6PMI - chains F and 2 of the 9 polymer chains in the assembly; structure by electron microscopy, 3.86 A resolution.

Chain F:
Protein: RNA polymerase sigma factor FliA
From: Escherichia coli (strain K12)
Reference sequence: P0AEM6 (FLIA_ECOLI); residues 1-239 here = UniProt positions 1-239
Chain sequence (247 residues; numbered 1 to 247; the number before each row is that of its first residue):
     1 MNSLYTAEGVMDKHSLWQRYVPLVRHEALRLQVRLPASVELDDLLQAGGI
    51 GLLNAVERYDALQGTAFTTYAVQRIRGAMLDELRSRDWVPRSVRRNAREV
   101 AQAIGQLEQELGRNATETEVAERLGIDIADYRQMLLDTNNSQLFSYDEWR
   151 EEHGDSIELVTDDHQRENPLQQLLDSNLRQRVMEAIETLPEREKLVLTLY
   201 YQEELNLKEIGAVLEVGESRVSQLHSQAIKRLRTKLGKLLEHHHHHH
Not modelled in the structure: 1, 241-247
Construct notes: expression tag (240-247)
Curated features (UniProtKB/Swiss-Prot):
  - DNA-binding region: Leu207 to Ser226 (H-T-H motif)
  - motif: Asp43 to Gln46 (Interaction with polymerase core subunit RpoC)
From the paper describing this entry:
  - binding site for Synthetic template strand DNA (chain 2): Arg34, Arg84, Arg94, Arg95, Arg98, Lys208
  - binding site for Synthetic nontemplate strand DNA: His26, Arg58, Gln63, Thr69, Gln73, Arg74, Arg220
  - mutagenesis - K208A/R220A: decreased catalytic activity

Chain 2:
Molecule: Synthetic template strand DNA
Sequence (54 nucleotides; row label = number of the first residue in the row):
     1 CGCCGCAAACAAGTTGTAGAGCTTATCGGCAAGGAGGAAGGAAACTTTAT
    51 TGCT

Chain F / chain 2 interface:
Pairs across the interface (35):
  Val33(F) - DT23(2)  base contact
  Val33(F) - DT24(2)  base contact
  Arg34(F) - DT24(2)  base contact
  Arg34(F) - DA25(2)  hydrogen bond to the phosphate
  Arg34(F) - DT26(2)  hydrogen bond to the sugar
  Leu35(F) - DA25(2)  base contact
  Leu35(F) - DT26(2)  base contact
  Gly77(F) - DC27(2)  base contact
  Leu80(F) - DC27(2)  base contact
  Leu83(F) - DT26(2)  base contact
  Arg84(F) - DT26(2)  sugar contact
  Arg84(F) - DC27(2)  hydrogen bond to the phosphate
  Arg91(F) - DG28(2)  base contact
  Arg91(F) - DG29(2)  base contact
  Arg94(F) - DT26(2)  hydrogen bond to the base
  Arg95(F) - DC27(2)  salt bridge to the phosphate
  Arg95(F) - DG28(2)  salt bridge to the phosphate
  Arg98(F) - DT26(2)  salt bridge to the phosphate
  Gln142(F) - DC22(2)  hydrogen bond to the base
  Leu143(F) - DG21(2)  base contact
  Glu148(F) - DA20(2)  hydrogen bond to the base
  Trp149(F) - DA18(2)  hydrogen bond to the base
  Trp149(F) - DG19(2)  hydrogen bond to the base
  Trp149(F) - DA20(2)  base contact
  Arg150(F) - DA18(2)  base contact
  Arg150(F) - DG19(2)  base contact
  Arg150(F) - DA20(2)  hydrogen bond to the base
  Glu151(F) - DT17(2)  hydrogen bond to the base
  Glu151(F) - DA18(2)  base contact
  Gly154(F) - DT17(2)  base contact
  Asp155(F) - DA18(2)  base contact
  Lys208(F) - DC45(2)  salt bridge to the phosphate
  Lys208(F) - DT46(2)  salt bridge to the phosphate
  Glu218(F) - DT46(2)  phosphate contact
  Glu218(F) - DT47(2)  phosphate contact
Other interface residues (no listed pair), chain F (23 interface residues in all): Asp87, Ser222
Other interface residues (no listed pair), chain 2 (18 interface residues in all): DG16, DC30

Overview:
23 residues of chain F and 18 residues of chain 2 are in contact; the contacts include 10 hydrogen bonds and 5
salt bridges. Polar pairs include Arg94(F)-DT26(2), Gln142(F)-DC22(2) and Glu148(F)-DA20(2). The paper reports
a binding site for Synthetic nontemplate strand DNA at His26(F), Arg58(F) and Gln63(F) among others;
K208A/R220A of chain F reduce catalytic activity.
Here chain F is RNA polymerase sigma factor FliA (Escherichia coli (strain K12)) and chain 2 is Synthetic
template strand DNA. Entry 6PMI (Sigm28-transcription initiation complex with specific promoter at the state
1) was determined by electron microscopy, deposited together with 6PMJ.
